Entry 8UDZ (X-ray diffraction, 2.21 A resolution); this record covers chains B and F of the 6 polymer chains in the assembly.

# Chain B
Protein: Transforming growth factor beta-1 proprotein
From: Homo sapiens
UniProt: P01137 (TGFB1_HUMAN); residue numbers follow UniProt; this construct covers 30-390
Sequence (361 residues; numbered 30 to 390; the number before each row is that of its first residue):
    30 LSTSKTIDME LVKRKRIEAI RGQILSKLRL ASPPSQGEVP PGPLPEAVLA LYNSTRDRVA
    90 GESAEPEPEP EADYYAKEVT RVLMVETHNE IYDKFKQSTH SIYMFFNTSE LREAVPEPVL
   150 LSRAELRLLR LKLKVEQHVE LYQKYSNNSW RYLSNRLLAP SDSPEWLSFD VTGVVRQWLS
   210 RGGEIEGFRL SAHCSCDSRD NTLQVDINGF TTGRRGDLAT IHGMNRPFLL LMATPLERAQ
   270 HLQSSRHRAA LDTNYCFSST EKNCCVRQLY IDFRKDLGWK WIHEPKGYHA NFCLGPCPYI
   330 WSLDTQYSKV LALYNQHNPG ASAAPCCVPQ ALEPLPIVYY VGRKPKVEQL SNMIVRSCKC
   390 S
Disordered / not traced: 30-35, 89-101, 210-211, 227-230, 242-245, 266-292, 329-339
Differences from the reference sequence: engineered mutation Ser-33 (Cys in P01137), Ala-278 (Arg in P01137)
Swiss-Prot annotation at these positions:
  - region: Asp-226 to Gly-252 (Bowtie tail)
  - motif: Arg-244 to Asp-246 (Cell attachment site)
  - glycosylation (N-linked (GlcNAc...) asparagine): Asn-82, Asn-136, Asn-176
  - natural variant: Arg-45 (R45C: In IBDIMDE), Tyr-81 (Y81H: In CAEND), Arg-110 (R110C: In IBDIMDE), Arg-218 (R218C: In CAEND; R218H: In CAEND), His-222 (H222D: In CAEND), Cys-223 (C223G: In CAEND; C223R: In CAEND), Cys-225 (C225R: In CAEND), Cys-387 (C387R: In IBDIMDE)
  - mutagenesis: Glu-75 (E75A: Does not affect integrin-binding or activation of TGF-beta-1), Leu-158 (L158A: Does not affect integrin-binding or activation of TGF-beta-1), Leu-160 (L160A/R: Does not affect integrin-binding or activation of TGF-beta-1), Pro-193 (P193A/R: Does not affect integrin-binding or activation of TGF-beta-1), Leu-232 to Ile-236 (Strongly inhibits integrin-binding and activation of TGF-beta-1), Val-234 to Ile-236 (Strongly inhibits integrin-binding and activation of TGF-beta-1), Asn-237 (N237A: Does not affect integrin-binding or activation of TGF-beta-1), Asn-254 (N254A: Does not affect integrin-binding or activation of TGF-beta-1), Phe-257 to Leu-260 (Strongly inhibits integrin-binding and activation of TGF-beta-1)
Disulfide bonds: Cys-293/Cys-356, Cys-322/Cys-387, Cys-326/Cys-389
Covalently attached groups: N-acetylglucosamine (NAG) linked to Asn-82, Asn-136

# Chain F
Protein: LTBP-49247 Fab Light Chain
From: Homo sapiens
Notes: antibody fragment or engineered binder
Sequence (218 residues; numbered 1 to 218; the number before each row is that of its first residue):
     1 NFMLTQPHSV SESPGKTVTI SCTRSSGNID NNYVQWYQQR PGSSPTTVIY EDNQRPSGVP
    61 DRFSGSIDSS SNSASLTISG LKTEDEADYY CQSYDYDTQG VVFGGGTKLT VLGQPKAAPS
   121 VTLFPPSSEE LQANKATLVC LISDFYPGAV TVAWKADSSP VKAGVETTTP SKQSNNKYAA
   181 SSYLSLTPEQ WKSHRSYSCQ VTHEGSTVEK TVAPTECS
Disordered / not traced: 215-218
Disulfide bonds: Cys-22/Cys-91, Cys-140/Cys-199

# How chain B and chain F interact
Pairs across the interface (14):
  Asp-301(B) / Tyr-33(F)
  Arg-303(B) / Asn-31(F)
  Arg-303(B) / Tyr-96(F)
  Lys-304(B) / Asp-30(F)
  Lys-304(B) / Asn-31(F)  hydrogen bond (backbone-backbone)
  Lys-304(B) / Asn-32(F)
  Lys-304(B) / Tyr-33(F)
  Lys-304(B) / Asp-52(F)  salt bridge
  Lys-304(B) / Tyr-96(F)  hydrogen bond (backbone-side chain)
  Asp-305(B) / Tyr-33(F)  hydrogen bond
  Asp-305(B) / Tyr-96(F)  hydrogen bond (backbone-side chain)
  Leu-306(B) / Tyr-96(F)  hydrogen bond (backbone-side chain)
  Gly-307(B) / Tyr-96(F)  hydrogen bond (backbone-side chain)
  Lys-309(B) / Asn-31(F)
Also at the interface, not in a pair above, chain B (8 interface residues in all): Tyr-299

# Overview
8 residues of chain B and 6 residues of chain F are in contact; the contacts include 6 hydrogen bonds and 1
salt bridge. Among the polar pairs are Lys-304(B)/Asp-52(F), Lys-304(B)/Tyr-96(F) and Asp-305(B)/Tyr-33(F).
Covalently linked N-acetylglucosamine: at Asn-82(B) and Asn-136(B).
Chain B is Transforming growth factor beta-1 proprotein and chain F is LTBP-49247 Fab Light Chain, both from
Homo sapiens; the structure, The Structure of LTBP-49247 Fab Bound to TGFbeta1 Small Latent Complex, was
determined by X-ray diffraction.
